7SU3 - chains B and G of the 7 polymer chains in the assembly; structure by electron microscopy, 3.30 A resolution.

== Chain B ==
Name: X-ray repair cross-complementing protein 6
Organism: Homo sapiens
Notes: EC 3.6.4.-, 4.2.99.-
Reference sequence: P12956 (XRCC6_HUMAN); residue numbers follow UniProt; this construct covers 1-609
Sequence (609 residues; each row starts with the number of its first residue):
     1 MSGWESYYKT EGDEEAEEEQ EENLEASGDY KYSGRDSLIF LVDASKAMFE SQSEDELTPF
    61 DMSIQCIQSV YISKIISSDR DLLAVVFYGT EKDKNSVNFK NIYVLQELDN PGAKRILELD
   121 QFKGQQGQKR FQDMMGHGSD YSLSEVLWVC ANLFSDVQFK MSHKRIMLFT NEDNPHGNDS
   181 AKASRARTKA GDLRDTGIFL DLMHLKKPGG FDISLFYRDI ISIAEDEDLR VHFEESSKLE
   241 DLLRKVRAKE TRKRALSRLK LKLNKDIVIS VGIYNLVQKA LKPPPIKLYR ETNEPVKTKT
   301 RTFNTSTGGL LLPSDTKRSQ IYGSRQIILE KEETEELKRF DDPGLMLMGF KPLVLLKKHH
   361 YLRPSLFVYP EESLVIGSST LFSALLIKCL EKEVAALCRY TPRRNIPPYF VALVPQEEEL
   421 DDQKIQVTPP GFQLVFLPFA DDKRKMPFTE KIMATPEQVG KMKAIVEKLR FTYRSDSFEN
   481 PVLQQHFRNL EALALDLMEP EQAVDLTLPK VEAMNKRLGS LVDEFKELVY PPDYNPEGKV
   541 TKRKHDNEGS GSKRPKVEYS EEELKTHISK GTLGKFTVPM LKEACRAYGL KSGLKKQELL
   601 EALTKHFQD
Unresolved in the structure: 1-30, 223-230, 535-609
UniProt features mapped onto this chain:
  - region: Val578 to Glu583 (Interaction with BAX)
  - active site: Lys31 (Schiff-base intermediate with DNA)
  - modified residue: Ser2 (N-acetylserine), Ser6 (Phosphoserine), Ser27 (Phosphoserine), Lys31 (N6-acetyllysine), Ser51 (Phosphoserine), Ser306 (Phosphoserine), Lys317 (N6-acetyllysine), Lys331 (N6-acetyllysine), Lys338 (N6-acetyllysine), Thr455 (Phosphothreonine), Lys461 (N6-acetyllysine), Ser477 (Phosphoserine), Ser520 (Phosphoserine), Lys539 (N6-acetyllysine), Lys542 (N6-acetyllysine), Lys544 (N6-acetyllysine), Ser550 (Phosphoserine), Lys553 (N6-acetyllysine), Lys556 (N6-acetyllysine), Ser560 (Phosphoserine) and 1 more in UniProt
  - cross-link (Glycyl lysine isopeptide (Lys-Gly)): Lys287 (interchain with G-Cter in SUMO2), Lys317 (interchain with G-Cter in SUMO2), Lys556 (interchain with G-Cter in SUMO2)
  - mutagenesis: Lys31 (K31A: Diminishes the ability to form a Schiff base. Abolishes adduct formation; when associated with A-160 and A-164), Lys160 (K160A: Abolishes adduct formation; when associated with A-31 and A-160), Lys164 (K164A: Abolishes adduct formation; when associated with A-31 and A-164), Lys539 (K539Q: Complete loss of suppression of BAX-induced apoptosis; K539R: No effect on suppression of BAX-induced apoptosis), Lys542 (K542Q: Complete loss of suppression of BAX-induced apoptosis; K542R: No effect on suppression of BAX-induced apoptosis), Lys544 (K544R: No effect on suppression of BAX-induced apoptosis), Lys553 (K553Q: Partial loss of suppression of BAX-induced apoptosis; K553R: No effect on suppression of BAX-induced apoptosis), Lys556 (K556R: No effect on suppression of BAX-induced apoptosis), Lys570 (K570R: Loss of methylation; loss of anti-apoptotic activity; no effect on XRCC5 stabilization)
Ligand contacts: inositol hexakisphosphate (IHP): Lys357, His359, His360, Lys443, Lys445

== Chain G ==
Molecule: 16-nt DNA strand
Sequence (16 nucleotides; numbered 25 to 40; the number before each row is that of its first residue):
    25 AAGCAGTAGA GCATGC

== Chain B / chain G interface ==
Pairs across the interface - 14 pairs, chain B then chain G:
  Tyr32(B) with DC28(G), sugar contact; DA29(G), phosphate contact
  Ser33(B) with DA29(G), phosphate contact; DG30(G), phosphate contact
  Lys160(B) with DG30(G), phosphate contact
  Arg254(B) with DA26(G), base contact; DG27(G), phosphate contact; DC28(G), sugar contact
  Ala255(B) with DC28(G), hydrogen bond to the phosphate
  Ser257(B) with DG27(G), phosphate contact
  Arg258(B) with DG27(G), hydrogen bond to the phosphate; DC28(G), salt bridge to the phosphate
  Arg403(B) with DA25(G), sugar contact
  Arg404(B) with DA26(G), salt bridge to the phosphate
Interface residues without a listed pair, chain B (11 interface residues in all): Lys31, Leu256

== In short ==
11 residues of chain B face 6 of chain G across their interface; the contacts include 2 hydrogen bonds and 2
salt bridges. Polar pairs include Ala255(B)-DC28(G), Arg258(B)-DG27(G) and Arg258(B)-DC28(G). Bound to chain
B: inositol hexakisphosphate.
Here chain B is X-ray repair cross-complementing protein 6 (Homo sapiens) and chain G is a 16-nt DNA strand.
Entry 7SU3 (CryoEM structure of DNA-PK complex VII) was determined by electron microscopy together with 7SGL
and 7SUD from the same study.
